Entry 5L2O (X-ray diffraction, 2.05 A resolution); this record covers chains A and D of the 4 polymer chains in the assembly.

[Chain A (and D)]
Protein: Retinal dehydrogenase 1
From: Homo sapiens
Notes: EC 1.2.1.-, 1.2.1.36; chain D of this document is another copy of the same molecule, construct and numbering; everything in this record applies to it too
UniProt: P00352 (AL1A1_HUMAN); residue numbers follow UniProt; this construct covers 1-501
Chain sequence (501 residues; numbered 1 to 501; the number before each row is that of its first residue):
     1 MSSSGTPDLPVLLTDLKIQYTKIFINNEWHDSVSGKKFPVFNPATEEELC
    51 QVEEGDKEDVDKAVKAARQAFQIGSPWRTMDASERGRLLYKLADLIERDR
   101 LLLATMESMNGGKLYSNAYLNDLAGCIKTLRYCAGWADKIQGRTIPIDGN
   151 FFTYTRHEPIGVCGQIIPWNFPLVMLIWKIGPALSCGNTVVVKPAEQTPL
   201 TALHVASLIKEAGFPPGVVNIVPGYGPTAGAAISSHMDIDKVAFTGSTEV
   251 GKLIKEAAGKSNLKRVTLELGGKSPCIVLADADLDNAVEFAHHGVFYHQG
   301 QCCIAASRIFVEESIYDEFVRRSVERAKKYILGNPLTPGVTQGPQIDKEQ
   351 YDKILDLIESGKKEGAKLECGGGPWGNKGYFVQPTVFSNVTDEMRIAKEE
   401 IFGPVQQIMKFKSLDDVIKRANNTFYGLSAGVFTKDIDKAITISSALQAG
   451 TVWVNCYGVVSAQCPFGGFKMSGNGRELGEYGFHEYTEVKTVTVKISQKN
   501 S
Unresolved in the structure: 1-7 (chain D: 1-8)
Ion coordination: ytterbium (III) ion near E46 (its only coordinating residue here)
Ligand contacts: 6ZW (7-(diethylamino)-4-methyl-2H-1-benzopyran-2-one): I166, G226, P227, G230, A231, S234, F244, E249, V250, L253, I254
Curated features (UniProtKB/Swiss-Prot):
  - active site: E269 (Proton acceptor), C303 (Nucleophile)
  - binding site (NAD(+)): I167 to N170, K193 to E196, G226, P227, G246, S247, E269 to G271, E349 to K353, E400 to F402
  - site: N170 (Transition state stabilizer)
  - modified residue: S2 (N-acetylserine), K91 (N6-acetyllysine), K128 (N6-acetyllysine), K252 (N6-acetyllysine), T337 (Phosphothreonine), K353 (N6-acetyllysine), K367 (N6-acetyllysine), K410 (N6-acetyllysine), S413 (Phosphoserine), K419 (N6-acetyllysine), K435 (N6-acetyllysine), K495 (N6-acetyllysine)
  - mutagenesis: C302 (C302A/S: Does not prevent inhibition by duocarmycin analogs), G458 (G458N: No significant effect on aldehyde dehydrogenase activity. Prevents the inhibition by ALDH1A1-specific inhibitors)
Reported in the primary citation:
  - binding site for 6ZW: P227, V250
  - specificity-determining residues: S234, V250, L253 (proposed by the authors, not directly observed)

[Chain A / chain D interface]
Contacting residue pairs (74):
  I73(A) with N500(D)
  G74(A) with Q498(D); N500(D), hydrogen bond (backbone-side chain)
  R78(A) with N500(D); S501(D), hydrogen bond (side chain-backbone)
  T79(A) with Q498(D); K499(D); N500(D)
  D81(A) with D148(D); G149(D), hydrogen bond (side chain-backbone); K499(D), salt bridge
  A82(A) with P146(D), hydrophobic
  S83(A) with D148(D), hydrogen bond
  R85(A) with S501(D)
  D138(A) with P146(D)
  I140(A) with P146(D)
  Q141(A) with R143(D); T144(D); I145(D)
  G142(A) with G142(D); R143(D); T144(D), hydrogen bond (backbone-side chain)
  R143(A) with Q141(D); G142(D); R143(D); T144(D)
  T144(A) with Q141(D); G142(D), hydrogen bond (side chain-backbone); R143(D); Y154(D); T155(D), hydrogen bond (side chain-backbone)
  I145(A) with Q141(D)
  P146(A) with D138(D); I140(D)
  D148(A) with D81(D); S83(D), hydrogen bond
  G149(A) with D81(D), hydrogen bond (backbone-side chain)
  F152(A) with Y154(D)
  Y154(A) with T144(D); F152(D)
  T155(A) with T144(D), hydrogen bond (backbone-side chain)
  R156(A) with N500(D), hydrogen bond (side chain-backbone); S501(D), hydrogen bond (side chain-backbone)
  E158(A) with S501(D)
  P159(A) with S501(D)
  T434(A) with I437(D)
  K435(A) with K435(D); D436(D); I437(D), hydrogen bond (backbone-backbone)
  D436(A) with K435(D); I437(D)
  I437(A) with T434(D); K435(D), hydrogen bond (backbone-backbone); D436(D); I437(D); A440(D), hydrophobic; N455(D)
  A440(A) with I437(D), hydrophobic
  N455(A) with I437(D)
  Q498(A) with G74(D); T79(D)
  K499(A) with R78(D); T79(D); D81(D), salt bridge
  N500(A) with I73(D); G74(D), hydrogen bond (side chain-backbone); R78(D); T79(D); R156(D), hydrogen bond (backbone-side chain)
  S501(A) with R78(D), hydrogen bond; R85(D); R156(D), hydrogen bond (backbone-side chain); E158(D); P159(D)
Interface residues without a listed pair, chain A (38 interface residues in all): W77, M80, A137, V454
Interface residues without a listed pair, chain D (38 interface residues in all): M80, A82, A137, I147, V454

[Overview]
Chain A and chain D each contribute 38 residues to their interface; the contacts include 18 hydrogen bonds and
2 salt bridges. Among the polar pairs are D81(A)-K499(D), G74(A)-N500(D) and R78(A)-S501(D). Chain A binds
compound 6ZW. The paper reports a binding site for 6ZW at P227(A) and V250(A); specificity determinants
S234(A), V250(A) and L253(A).
Chain A and chain D are both Retinal dehydrogenase 1 (Homo sapiens); the structure, Crystal Structure of
ALDH1A1 in complex with BUC22, was determined by X-ray diffraction, deposited together with 5L13, 5L2M and
5L2N.
